Entry 6CX1 (electron microscopy, 3.80 A resolution); this record covers chains E and A of the 5 polymer chains in the assembly.

# Chain E
Name: Anthrax toxin receptor 1
Organism: Homo sapiens
UniProtKB: Q9H6X2 (ANTR1_HUMAN); numbering as in UniProt (aligned over 39-220)
Sequence (182 residues; each row starts with the number of its first residue):
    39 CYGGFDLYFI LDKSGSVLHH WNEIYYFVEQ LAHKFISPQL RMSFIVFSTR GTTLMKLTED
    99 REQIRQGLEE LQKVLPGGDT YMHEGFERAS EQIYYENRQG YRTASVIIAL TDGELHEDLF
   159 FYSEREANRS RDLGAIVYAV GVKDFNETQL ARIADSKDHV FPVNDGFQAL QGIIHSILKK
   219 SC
Differences from the reference sequence: conflict Ala-177 (Cys in Q9H6X2)
UniProt features mapped onto this chain:
  - region: His-154 to Tyr-160 (Interaction with PA)
  - binding site (a divalent metal cation): Ser-52, Ser-54, Thr-118
  - glycosylation (N-linked (GlcNAc...) asparagine): Asn-166, Asn-184
What the authors report for this chain:
  - specificity-determining residues: Thr-87, Arg-88, Leu-113 (by similarity / conservation)

# Chain A
Name: Capsid protein VP1
Organism: Senecavirus A
UniProtKB: A0A1U9IRU2 (A0A1U9IRU2_9PICO); residues 1-258 here correspond to UniProt positions 674-931 (UniProt number = residue number + 673)
Sequence (258 residues; row label = number of the first residue in the row):
     1 STDNAETGVI EAGNTDTDFS GELAAPGSNH TNVKFLFDRS RLLNVIKVLE KDAVFPRPFP
    61 TQEGAQQDDG YFCLLTPRPT VASRPATRFG LYANPSGSGV LANTSLDFNF YSLACFTYFR
   121 SDLEVTVVSL EPDLEFAVGW FPSGSEYQAS SFVYDQLHVP FHFTGRTPRA FASKGGKVSF
   181 VLPWNSVSSV LPVRWGGASK LSSATRGLPA HADWGTIYAF VPRPNEKKST AVKHVAVYIR
   241 YKNARAWCPS MLPFRSYK
What the authors report for this chain:
  - conformationally variable residues (loop rearrangement): Ser-1 to Thr-31, Pro-58 to Gly-64, Asn-185 to Gly-215

# Interface between chain E and chain A
Contacting residue pairs (4):
  Arg-88(E) / Ala-93(A)
  Arg-88(E) / Asn-94(A)
  Glu-122(E) / Asn-94(A)
  Phe-159(E) / Glu-63(A)
Interface residues without a listed pair, chain E (6 interface residues in all): Arg-126, Tyr-160, Arg-163
Interface residues without a listed pair, chain A (5 interface residues in all): Leu-91, Ser-98
The authors on this interface:
  - specific contacts: Glu-122(E)/Asn-94(A) (hydrogen bond), Phe-159(E)/Glu-63(A)

# Summary
The interface between chain E and chain A involves 6 residues on one side and 5 on the other. The paper
describes a hydrogen bond between Glu-122(E) and Asn-94(A); a contact between Phe-159(E) and Glu-63(A). The
paper reports specificity determinants Thr-87(E), Arg-88(E) and Leu-113(E); conformational variability at
Ser-1(A), Pro-58(A) and Asn-185(A).
Here chain E is Anthrax toxin receptor 1 (Homo sapiens) and chain A is Capsid protein VP1 (Senecavirus A).
Entry 6CX1 (Cryo-EM structure of Seneca Valley Virus-Anthrax Toxin Receptor 1 complex) was determined by
electron microscopy.
